Entry 3NN2 (X-ray diffraction, 1.94 A resolution); this record covers chains B and D of the 5 polymer chains in the assembly.

# Chain B (and D)
Protein: Chlorite dismutase
Organism: Candidatus Nitrospira defluvii
Notes: EC 1.13.11.49; chain D of this document is another copy of the same molecule, construct and numbering; everything in this record applies to it too
Reference sequence: B3U4H7 (B3U4H7_9BACT); residues 1-238 here correspond to UniProt positions 27-264 (UniProt number = residue number + 26)
Amino-acid sequence (241 residues; numbered -2 to 238; the number before each row is that of its first residue; numbers below 1 keep their minus sign (Gly-2 is residue -2)):
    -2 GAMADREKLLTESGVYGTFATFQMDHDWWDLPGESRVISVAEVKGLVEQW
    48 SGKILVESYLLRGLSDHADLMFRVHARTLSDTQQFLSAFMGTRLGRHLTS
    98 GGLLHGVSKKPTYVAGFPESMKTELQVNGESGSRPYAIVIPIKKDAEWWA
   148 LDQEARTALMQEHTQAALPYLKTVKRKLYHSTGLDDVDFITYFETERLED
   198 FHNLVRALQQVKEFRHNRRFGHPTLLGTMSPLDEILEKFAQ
Unresolved in the structure: -2 to -1
Construct notes: cloning artifact (-2 to 0)
Metal / ion sites: heme Fe near His160 (its only coordinating residue here)
Small-molecule neighbours:
  - cyanide ion (CYN): His160, Arg173, Leu175, Phe190
  - heme (HEM): Pro108, Thr109, Tyr110, Val111, Phe114, Leu122, Ile137, Ile139, Trp145, Met157, His160, Thr161, Ala164, Tyr167, Leu168, Val171, Arg173, Leu175, Phe186, Thr188, Phe190, Phe198, Leu201, Val202, Leu205, Glu210, Phe211, Phe217

# Chain B / chain D interface
Pairs across the interface (63; chain B residue first):
  Gly11(B) with Glu196(D)
  Tyr13(B) with Leu195(D); Glu196(D), hydrogen bond (side chain-backbone)
  Asp22(B) with His23(D), salt bridge
  Thr75(B) with Tyr133(D)
  Leu76(B) with Leu61(D); Tyr133(D); Leu195(D), hydrophobic; Leu223(D), hydrophobic
  Ser77(B) with Tyr133(D), hydrogen bond (backbone-side chain)
  Gln80(B) with Leu57(D), hydrogen bond (side chain-backbone); Leu58(D); Arg59(D), hydrogen bond (side chain-backbone); Gly60(D); Leu61(D); Thr225(D), hydrogen bond
  Leu83(B) with Gly60(D)
  Ser84(B) with Arg59(D), hydrogen bond; Lys235(D)
  Met87(B) with Arg59(D); Gly60(D)
  Gly88(B) with Arg59(D)
  Arg93(B) with His23(D); Trp26(D)
  Leu95(B) with His23(D), hydrogen bond (backbone-side chain)
  Thr96(B) with His23(D), hydrogen bond
  Ser97(B) with His64(D), hydrogen bond (backbone-side chain)
  Gly98(B) with Asp63(D); His64(D)
  Leu100(B) with Gly60(D); Leu61(D); Ser62(D); Asp63(D)
  His102(B) with Gly60(D); Leu61(D), hydrogen bond (side chain-backbone); Leu223(D)
  Val104(B) with Glu196(D)
  Lys106(B) with Glu196(D), salt bridge; His199(D); Asn200(D), hydrogen bond
  Lys140(B) with Phe217(D)
  Trp146(B) with Arg203(D); Gln206(D); Gln207(D); Phe211(D)
  Ala147(B) with Arg212(D)
  Arg153(B) with Arg203(D)
  His177(B) with His199(D)
  Thr179(B) with His199(D), hydrogen bond (backbone-side chain); Val202(D); Gln206(D)
  Gly180(B) with Ile135(D); Phe198(D); Thr221(D)
  Leu181(B) with Leu195(D), hydrophobic; Leu223(D)
  Asp182(B) with Thr221(D)
  Asp183(B) with Gly218(D); His219(D), salt bridge; Pro220(D); Thr221(D), hydrogen bond
  Asp185(B) with Gln206(D), hydrogen bond
  Arg215(B) with Arg215(D)
Other interface residues (no listed pair), chain B (36 interface residues in all): Gly99, Ala143, Ser178, Arg216
Other interface residues (no listed pair), chain D (34 interface residues in all): Gln20, Asn214

# In short
The interface between chain B and chain D involves 36 residues on one side and 34 on the other; the contacts
include 14 hydrogen bonds and 3 salt bridges. Among the polar pairs are Asp22(B)-His23(D), Lys106(B)-Glu196(D)
and Asp183(B)-His219(D).
Both chains are Chlorite dismutase (Candidatus Nitrospira defluvii). Entry 3NN2 (Structure of chlorite
dismutase from Candidatus Nitrospira defluvii in complex with cyanide) was determined by X-ray diffraction
(same publication as 3NN1, 3NN3 and 3NN4).
